PDB entry 7VNJ | electron microscopy, 2.56 A resolution | chains E and F of the 8 polymer chains in the assembly

== Chain E (and F) ==
Name: ADP-ribosylating binary toxin binding subunit CdtB
Organism: Clostridioides difficile
Notes: chain F of this document is another copy of the same molecule, construct and numbering; everything in this record applies to it too
Reference sequence: A8DS70 (A8DS70_CLODI); residue numbers follow UniProt; this construct covers 202-876
Sequence (675 residues; each row starts with the number of its first residue):
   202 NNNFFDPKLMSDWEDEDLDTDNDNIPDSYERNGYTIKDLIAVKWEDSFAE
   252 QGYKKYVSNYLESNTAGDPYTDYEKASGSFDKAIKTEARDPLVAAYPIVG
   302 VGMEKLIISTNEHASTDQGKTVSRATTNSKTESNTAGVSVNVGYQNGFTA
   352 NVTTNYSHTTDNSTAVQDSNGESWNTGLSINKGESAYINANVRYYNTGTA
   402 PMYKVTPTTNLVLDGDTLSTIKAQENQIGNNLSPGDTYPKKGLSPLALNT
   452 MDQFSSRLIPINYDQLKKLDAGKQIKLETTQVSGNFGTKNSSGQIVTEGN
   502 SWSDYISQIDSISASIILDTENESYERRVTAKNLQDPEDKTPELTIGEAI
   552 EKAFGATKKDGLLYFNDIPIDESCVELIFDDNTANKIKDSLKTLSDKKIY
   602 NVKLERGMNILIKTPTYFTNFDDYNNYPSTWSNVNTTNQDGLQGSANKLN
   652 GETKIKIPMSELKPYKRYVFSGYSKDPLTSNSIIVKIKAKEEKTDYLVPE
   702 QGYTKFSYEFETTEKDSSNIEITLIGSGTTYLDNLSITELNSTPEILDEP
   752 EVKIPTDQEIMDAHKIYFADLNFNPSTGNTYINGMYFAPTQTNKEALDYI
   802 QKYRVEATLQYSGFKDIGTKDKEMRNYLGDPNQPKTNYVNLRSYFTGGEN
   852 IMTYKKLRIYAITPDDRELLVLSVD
Disordered / not traced: 202-216, 332-363, 743-876
Bound ions: Ca2+ site 1: Asp220, Asp222, Asp224, Ile226, Glu231; Ca2+ site 2: Asp222, Asp224, Glu231, Asn260, Glu263, Asp273; Ca2+ site 3: Asn621, Asp623, Ser646, Asp734
What the authors report for this chain:
  - mutagenesis - F774G, F774L: decreased binding to di-heptamer

== Interface between chain E and chain F ==
Residue-residue contacts (120; chain E residue first):
  Ile237(E) - Glu539(F)
  Lys238(E) - Glu539(F)
  Asp239(E) - Tyr261(F)
  Asp239(E) - Leu262(F)
  Asp239(E) - Glu539(F)  hydrogen bond (backbone-side chain)
  Gln252(E) - Pro538(F)
  Gly253(E) - Pro538(F)
  Tyr254(E) - Pro538(F)  hydrophobic
  Tyr254(E) - Glu539(F)  hydrogen bond
  Asp282(E) - Gln509(F)
  Lys283(E) - Glu263(F)  salt bridge
  Lys283(E) - Gln509(F)  hydrogen bond (backbone-side chain)
  Lys283(E) - Ser512(F)
  Lys283(E) - Ile513(F)
  Ala284(E) - Ser508(F)
  Ala284(E) - Ser512(F)
  Arg290(E) - Asp537(F)  salt bridge
  Lys306(E) - Gly416(F)
  Lys306(E) - Asp417(F)  salt bridge
  Ile308(E) - Asp417(F)
  Ile309(E) - Asn463(F)
  Ser310(E) - Asn463(F)  hydrogen bond
  Thr311(E) - Lys383(F)
  Thr311(E) - Gly384(F)  hydrogen bond (backbone-backbone)
  Asn312(E) - Asn382(F)
  Glu313(E) - Asn382(F)
  Glu313(E) - Lys383(F)  hydrogen bond (backbone-backbone)
  His314(E) - Ile381(F)
  His314(E) - Asn382(F)
  Ala315(E) - Leu379(F)
  Ala315(E) - Ser380(F)  hydrogen bond (backbone-side chain)
  Ala315(E) - Ile381(F)  hydrogen bond (backbone-backbone)
  Ser316(E) - Leu379(F)
  Thr317(E) - Thr377(F)
  Thr317(E) - Gly378(F)
  Thr317(E) - Leu379(F)  hydrogen bond (backbone-backbone)
  Asp318(E) - Thr377(F)
  Asp318(E) - Gly378(F)
  Gln319(E) - Asn376(F)
  Gln319(E) - Thr377(F)  hydrogen bond (backbone-backbone)
  Gly320(E) - Trp375(F)
  Gly320(E) - Asn376(F)
  Lys321(E) - Ser374(F)
  Lys321(E) - Trp375(F)  hydrogen bond (backbone-backbone)
  Thr322(E) - Glu373(F)  hydrogen bond (side chain-backbone)
  Val323(E) - Gly372(F)
  Val323(E) - Glu373(F)  hydrogen bond (backbone-backbone)
  Ser324(E) - Asn371(F)
  Arg325(E) - Ser370(F)
  Arg325(E) - Asn371(F)  hydrogen bond (backbone-backbone)
  Ala326(E) - Gln368(F)
  Ala326(E) - Asp369(F)
  Ala326(E) - Ser370(F)
  Thr327(E) - Val367(F)
  Thr327(E) - Gln368(F)
  Thr327(E) - Asp369(F)  hydrogen bond (backbone-backbone)
  Thr328(E) - Val367(F)
  Thr328(E) - Gln368(F)  hydrogen bond
  Asn329(E) - Thr365(F)
  Asn329(E) - Ala366(F)
  Asn329(E) - Val367(F)  hydrogen bond (backbone-backbone)
  Ser330(E) - Thr365(F)
  Lys331(E) - Ser364(F)
  Lys331(E) - Thr365(F)  hydrogen bond (backbone-backbone)
  Asn390(E) - Thr418(F)  hydrogen bond (side chain-backbone)
  Asn390(E) - Leu419(F)
  Asn392(E) - Thr418(F)
  Tyr404(E) - Ser504(F)
  Glu426(E) - Lys423(F)  salt bridge
  Glu426(E) - Gln454(F)
  Asn427(E) - Thr421(F)  hydrogen bond (backbone-side chain)
  Asn427(E) - Ile422(F)
  Asn427(E) - Lys423(F)  hydrogen bond (side chain-backbone)
  Asn427(E) - Met452(F)  hydrogen bond (side chain-backbone)
  Ile429(E) - Gln482(F)  hydrogen bond (backbone-side chain)
  Gly430(E) - Gln482(F)
  Asn431(E) - Gln482(F)  hydrogen bond (backbone-side chain)
  Asn431(E) - Ser484(F)  hydrogen bond
  Asn431(E) - Ser504(F)
  Asn432(E) - Ser504(F)  hydrogen bond (side chain-backbone)
  Asn432(E) - Ile507(F)
  Asn432(E) - Ser508(F)
  Ser434(E) - Ser508(F)  hydrogen bond
  Tyr439(E) - Thr481(F)  hydrogen bond
  Tyr439(E) - Gln482(F)  hydrogen bond
  Leu444(E) - Glu479(F)
  Leu444(E) - Thr480(F)
  Ser445(E) - Asn411(F)  hydrogen bond (backbone-side chain)
  Ser445(E) - Val413(F)
  Ser445(E) - Thr418(F)
  Ser445(E) - Glu479(F)  hydrogen bond (backbone-side chain)
  Pro446(E) - Asn411(F)  hydrogen bond (backbone-side chain)
  Pro446(E) - Thr418(F)  hydrogen bond (backbone-side chain)
  Leu447(E) - Thr421(F)
  Ala448(E) - Thr418(F)
  Ala448(E) - Ser420(F)
  Ala448(E) - Thr421(F)
  Asn450(E) - Leu419(F)
  Thr451(E) - Met452(F)
  Phe455(E) - Asp453(F)
  Phe455(E) - Gln454(F)  hydrogen bond (backbone-backbone)
  Phe455(E) - Phe455(F)  hydrophobic
  Ser456(E) - Met452(F)
  Ser456(E) - Asp453(F)
  Ser457(E) - Arg458(F)  hydrogen bond (backbone-side chain)
  Leu459(E) - Glu385(F)
  Leu459(E) - Arg458(F)
  Lys490(E) - Gln509(F)  hydrogen bond
  Ser493(E) - Asn265(F)
  Ser493(E) - Thr272(F)
  Gly494(E) - Asn265(F)
  Gly494(E) - Tyr506(F)
  Gln495(E) - Pro270(F)  hydrogen bond (side chain-backbone)
  Gln495(E) - Thr489(F)
  Gln495(E) - Tyr506(F)
  Ile496(E) - Asp505(F)
  Ile496(E) - Tyr506(F)  hydrogen bond (backbone-side chain)
  Ile496(E) - Gln509(F)
  Val497(E) - Asp505(F)
  Thr498(E) - Asp505(F)  hydrogen bond
Interface residues without a listed pair, chain E (68 interface residues in all): Leu240, Pro440, Gln454, Ser492
Interface residues without a listed pair, chain F (67 interface residues in all): Ser264, Thr409, Gln466, Val483, Phe487, Gln536

== Overview ==
Chain E and chain F form an interface of 68 and 67 residues respectively, with 39 hydrogen bonds and 4 salt
bridges. Among the polar pairs are Lys283(E)-Glu263(F), Arg290(E)-Asp537(F) and Lys306(E)-Asp417(F). The paper
reports that F774G and F774L of chain E reduce binding to di-heptamer.
Chain E and chain F are both ADP-ribosylating binary toxin binding subunit CdtB (Clostridioides difficile);
the structure, Complex structure of Clostridioides difficile enzymatic component (CDTa) and binding component
(CDTb) pore with short stem, was determined by electron microscopy together with 7VNN, 7YVQ and 7YVS from the
same study.
